9FAJ - chains A and G of the 9 polymer chains in the assembly; structure by electron microscopy, 2.60 A resolution.

# Chain A
Protein: Gamma-aminobutyric acid receptor subunit alpha-1
Organism: Homo sapiens
Reference sequence: P14867 (GBRA1_HUMAN); residues 10-422 here correspond to UniProt positions 37-449 (UniProt number = residue number + 27)
Sequence (413 residues; each row starts with the number of its first residue):
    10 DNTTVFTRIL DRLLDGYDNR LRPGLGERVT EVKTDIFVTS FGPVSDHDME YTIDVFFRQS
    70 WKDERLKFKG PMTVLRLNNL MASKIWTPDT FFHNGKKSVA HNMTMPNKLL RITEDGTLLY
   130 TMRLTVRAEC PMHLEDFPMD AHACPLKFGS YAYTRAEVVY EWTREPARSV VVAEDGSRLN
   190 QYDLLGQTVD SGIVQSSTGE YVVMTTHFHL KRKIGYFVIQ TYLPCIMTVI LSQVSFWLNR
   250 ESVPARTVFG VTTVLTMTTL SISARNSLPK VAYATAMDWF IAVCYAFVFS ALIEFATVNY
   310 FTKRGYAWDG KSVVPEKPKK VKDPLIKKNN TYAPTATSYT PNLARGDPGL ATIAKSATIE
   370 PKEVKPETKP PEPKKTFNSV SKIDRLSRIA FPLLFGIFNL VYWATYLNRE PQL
Unresolved in the structure: 327-383
Curated features (UniProtKB/Swiss-Prot):
  - binding site (4-aminobutanoate): Arg67, Thr130
  - binding site (3alpha-hydroxy-5alpha-pregnan-11,20-dione): Trp246
  - glycosylation (N-linked (GlcNAc...) asparagine): Asn11, Asn111
Disulfides: Cys139-Cys153
Covalently attached groups: glycan linked to Asn111

# Chain G
Protein: Megabody38
Organism: Lama glama
Notes: antibody fragment or engineered binder
Sequence (539 residues; numbered 1 to 539; the number before each row is that of its first residue):
     1 QVQLQESGGG LVQTKTTTSV IDTTNDAQNL LTQAQTIVNT LKDYCPILIA KSSSSNGGTN
    61 NANTPSWQTA GGGKNSCATF GAEFSAASDM INNAQKIVQE TQQLSANQPK NITQPHNLNL
   121 NSPSSLTALA QKMLKNAQSQ AEILKLANQV ESDFNKLSSG HLKDYIGKCD ASAISSANMT
   181 MQNQKNNWGN GCAGVEETQS LLKTSAADFN NQTPQINQAQ NLANTLIQEL GNNPFRASGG
   241 GSGGGGSGKL SDTYEQLSRL LTNDNGTNSK TSAQAINQAV NNLNERAKTL AGGTTNSPAY
   301 QATLLALRSV LGLWNSMGYA VICGGYTKSP GENNQKDFHY TDENGNGTTI NCGGSTNSNG
   361 THSYNGTNTL KADKNVSLSI EQYEKIHEAY QILSKALKQA GLAPLNSKGE KLEAHVTTSK
   421 YGSLRVSCAA SGRTFTTYIM AWFRQAPGKE REFLAAMDQG RIQYYGDSVR GRFTISRDYA
   481 KNSVDLQLDG LRPEDTAVYY CAAGAGFWGL RTASSYHYWG QGTQVTVSSH HHHHHEPEA
Unresolved in the structure: 14-421, 530-539
Disulfides: Cys428-Cys501

# Chain A / chain G interface
Contacting residue pairs - 34 pairs, chain A then chain G:
  Pro140(A) with Thr437(G)
  His142(A) with Thr437(G), hydrogen bond (side chain-backbone); Tyr438(G); Ala505(G)
  Glu144(A) with Arg433(G), salt bridge
  Ala150(A) with Phe507(G), hydrophobic
  His151(A) with Phe507(G)
  Ala152(A) with Gly506(G)
  Lys156(A) with Asp458(G), salt bridge; Ile462(G)
  Leu194(A) with Phe507(G), hydrophobic; Trp508(G), hydrophobic
  Gly195(A) with Trp508(G)
  Asp199(A) with Arg511(G), salt bridge
  Ser200(A) with Tyr464(G)
  Gly201(A) with Gln463(G)
  Ile202(A) with Ile462(G); Gln463(G), hydrogen bond (backbone-backbone)
  Val203(A) with Gly460(G); Arg461(G); Ile462(G), hydrophobic
  Gln204(A) with Arg461(G), hydrogen bond (backbone-side chain)
  Ser205(A) with Arg461(G)
  Val212(A) with Ile462(G), hydrophobic
  Thr214(A) with Tyr464(G)
  His216(A) with Tyr464(G); Leu510(G)
  His218(A) with Gly506(G); Phe507(G); Trp508(G), hydrogen bond (side chain-backbone)
  Leu219(A) with Phe507(G)
  Pro420(A) with Phe507(G); Ser514(G)
  Leu422(A) with Trp508(G), hydrophobic
Also at the interface, not in a pair above, chain A (26 interface residues in all): Gln196, Thr197, Gln421
Also at the interface, not in a pair above, chain G (18 interface residues in all): Gln459, Gly509

# Overview
26 residues of chain A and 18 residues of chain G are in contact; the contacts include 4 hydrogen bonds and 3
salt bridges. Among the polar pairs are Glu144(A)-Arg433(G), Lys156(A)-Asp458(G) and Asp199(A)-Arg511(G).
Chain A is Gamma-aminobutyric acid receptor subunit alpha-1 (Homo sapiens) and chain G is Megabody38 (Lama
glama); the structure, CryoEM structure of human full-length alpha1beta3gamma2 GABA(A) receptor in complex
with GARLH4, the TMD of Neuroligin2 ..., was determined by electron microscopy.
